PDB entry 9GL3 | electron microscopy, 3.20 A resolution | chains B and A

Chain B:
Name: Mycobactin import ATP-binding/permease protein IrtB
Source organism: Mycolicibacterium thermoresistibile ATCC 19527
Notes: EC 7.2.2.-
UniProtKB: G7CBF6 (IRTB_MYCT3); numbering as in UniProt (aligned over 1-579)
Amino-acid sequence (586 residues; numbered 1 to 586; the number before each row is that of its first residue):
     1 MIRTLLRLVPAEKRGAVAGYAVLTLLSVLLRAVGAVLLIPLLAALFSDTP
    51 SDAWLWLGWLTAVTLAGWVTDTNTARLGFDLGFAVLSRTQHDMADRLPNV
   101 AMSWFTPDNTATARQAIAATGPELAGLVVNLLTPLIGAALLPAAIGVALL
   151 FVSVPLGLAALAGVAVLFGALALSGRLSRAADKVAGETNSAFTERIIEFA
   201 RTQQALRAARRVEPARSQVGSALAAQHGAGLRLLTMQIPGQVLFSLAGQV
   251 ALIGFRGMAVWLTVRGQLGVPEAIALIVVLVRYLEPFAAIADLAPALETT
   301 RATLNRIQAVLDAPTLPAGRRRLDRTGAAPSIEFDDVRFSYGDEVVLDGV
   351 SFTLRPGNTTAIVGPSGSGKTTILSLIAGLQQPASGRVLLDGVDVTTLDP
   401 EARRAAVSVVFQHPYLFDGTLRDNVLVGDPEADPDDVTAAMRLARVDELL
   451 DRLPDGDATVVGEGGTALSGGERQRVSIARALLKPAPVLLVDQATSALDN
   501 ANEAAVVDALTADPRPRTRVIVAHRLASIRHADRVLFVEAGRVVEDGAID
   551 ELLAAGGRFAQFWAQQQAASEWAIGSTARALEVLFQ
Not modelled in the structure: 1, 566-586
Sequence notes: engineered mutation R256 (Ala in G7CBF6), Q493 (Glu in G7CBF6); expression tag (580-586)
Curated features (UniProtKB/Swiss-Prot):
  - binding site (ATP): G364 to T371
Small-molecule neighbours:
  - ATP (adenosine-5'-triphosphate), molecule 1: Y341, E344, V346, P365, S366, G367, S368, G369, K370, T371, T372, Q412, H524
  - ATP, molecule 2: R452, L453, T466, A467, L468, S469, G470, G471, E472, A497
What the authors report for this chain:
  - mutagenesis - Q249A, Q249F, Q249L: increased catalytic activity
  - mutagenesis - Q249R: unchanged catalytic activity

Chain A:
Name: Mycobactin import ATP-binding/permease protein IrtA
Source organism: Mycolicibacterium thermoresistibile ATCC 19527
Notes: EC 7.2.2.-
UniProtKB: G7CBF5 (IRTA_MYCT3); residue numbers follow UniProt; this construct covers 315-908
Amino-acid sequence (595 residues; each row starts with the number of its first residue):
   314 SRAEAGSRLLAPLKKPLIVSGVLQALITLIELAPFVLLVELARLLLGGAE
   364 AERLWTLGLTAVSLIGLGAVLAAAMTLWLHRVDARFAHELRGRLLTKLSR
   414 LPLGWFTRRGSASTKQLVQDDTLALHYLITHAIPDAVAAVVAPVAVLVYL
   464 FVADWRVALVLFIPVLVYLVLMSVMTIQSGSKIAQAPRWAERMGGEAGAF
   514 LEGQPVIRIFGGAAASRFRRRLDDYIDFLVSWQRPFVGKKTLMDLVTRPA
   564 TFLWIILVAGVPLVVTGRMDPVNLLPFLLLGTTFGARLLGIGYGLSGIQT
   614 GMLAARRIQTVLDEPELVVRDRTGQAGTDHASGDQARPGTVELDRVSFEY
   664 RPGVPVIRDVTLTLRPGTVTALVGPSGSGKSTLAALVARFHDVTQGAIRV
   714 DGRDIRTLTADELYRRVGFVLQDAQLVHGSVAENIALAEPDAGLERIRTA
   764 ARDAQIHDRITRMPDGYDSVLGAGSALSGGERQRVTIARAILADTPVLVL
   814 DQATAFADPESEYLVQQAINRLTRDRTVLVIAHRLHTITHADQIVVLDDG
   864 RIVEVGTHDELLAAGGRYRGLWDSGRYSSPDAGRPVSADAVEVGR
Not modelled in the structure: 314-315, 637-649, 891-908
Sequence notes: expression tag (314); engineered mutation Q815 (Glu in G7CBF5)
Curated features (UniProtKB/Swiss-Prot):
  - binding site (ATP): G687 to S694
Small-molecule neighbours:
  - ATP (adenosine-5'-triphosphate), molecule 1: T420, Y663, R664, V669, P688, S689, G690, S691, G692, K693, S694, T695, Q735, Q815, H846
  - ATP, molecule 2: R772, G787, S788, A789, L790, S791, G792, G793, E794, F819

How chain B and chain A interact:
Residue-residue contacts (223; chain B residue first):
  R31(B) - R561(A)
  L38(B) - L566(A)  hydrophobic
  L38(B) - L570(A)  hydrophobic
  L41(B) - L570(A)  hydrophobic
  L42(B) - L591(A)  hydrophobic
  L45(B) - V577(A)  hydrophobic
  L45(B) - L587(A)  hydrophobic
  F46(B) - L359(A)  hydrophobic
  F46(B) - P584(A)
  F46(B) - L588(A)  hydrophobic
  P50(B) - V578(A)
  S51(B) - V578(A)
  W54(B) - V574(A)  hydrophobic
  W54(B) - P575(A)  hydrophobic
  W54(B) - V578(A)
  L57(B) - V571(A)  hydrophobic
  L57(B) - V574(A)  hydrophobic
  L60(B) - L570(A)  hydrophobic
  T61(B) - W567(A)  hydrogen bond
  T64(B) - W567(A)
  W68(B) - L558(A)
  W68(B) - T564(A)  hydrogen bond
  W68(B) - W567(A)  hydrophobic
  D71(B) - L558(A)
  D71(B) - R561(A)  salt bridge
  T72(B) - L558(A)
  A75(B) - T554(A)
  F79(B) - Q546(A)
  F79(B) - R547(A)
  D80(B) - R547(A)  salt bridge
  F83(B) - L542(A)
  F83(B) - V543(A)  hydrophobic
  F83(B) - Q546(A)
  Q90(B) - L535(A)
  H91(B) - R532(A)
  H91(B) - D536(A)  salt bridge
  A94(B) - F513(A)
  A94(B) - A526(A)
  A94(B) - F531(A)  hydrophobic
  A94(B) - R532(A)
  D95(B) - R532(A)  salt bridge
  L97(B) - F513(A)  hydrophobic
  L97(B) - Q517(A)
  L97(B) - R521(A)  hydrogen bond (backbone-side chain)
  P98(B) - F513(A)
  P98(B) - Q517(A)
  P98(B) - R521(A)  hydrogen bond (backbone-side chain)
  P98(B) - A526(A)  hydrophobic
  N99(B) - R521(A)
  V100(B) - R521(A)  hydrogen bond (backbone-side chain)
  M102(B) - R521(A)
  F105(B) - L514(A)  hydrophobic
  F105(B) - Q517(A)
  F105(B) - A786(A)
  F105(B) - G787(A)
  T106(B) - A786(A)
  P107(B) - H741(A)
  P107(B) - G785(A)
  P107(B) - A786(A)
  T110(B) - L514(A)
  A113(B) - L514(A)
  R114(B) - L514(A)
  I117(B) - M506(A)  hydrophobic
  I117(B) - A510(A)  hydrophobic
  I117(B) - F531(A)  hydrophobic
  T120(B) - M506(A)
  T120(B) - Y538(A)
  T120(B) - L542(A)
  G121(B) - Y538(A)
  P122(B) - L542(A)
  P122(B) - W545(A)  hydrophobic
  P122(B) - Q546(A)
  N130(B) - K553(A)
  N189(B) - Q432(A)  hydrogen bond
  F192(B) - V431(A)  hydrophobic
  F192(B) - Q432(A)
  T193(B) - K428(A)
  T193(B) - Q432(A)  hydrogen bond
  R195(B) - H741(A)  hydrogen bond (side chain-backbone)
  I196(B) - K428(A)
  I196(B) - V431(A)  hydrophobic
  I196(B) - Q432(A)
  I197(B) - S424(A)
  E198(B) - V740(A)
  A200(B) - F419(A)
  A200(B) - S424(A)
  A200(B) - T427(A)
  R201(B) - S424(A)  hydrogen bond
  R201(B) - E515(A)  salt bridge
  R201(B) - Q738(A)  hydrogen bond (backbone-side chain)
  T202(B) - Q738(A)  hydrogen bond
  Q203(B) - L411(A)
  Q203(B) - L416(A)
  Q203(B) - F419(A)
  Q204(B) - L416(A)
  Q204(B) - F703(A)
  Q204(B) - L734(A)
  A205(B) - L734(A)
  A205(B) - L750(A)
  A205(B) - R802(A)
  L206(B) - V740(A)  hydrophobic
  R207(B) - L411(A)  hydrogen bond (side chain-backbone)
  R207(B) - S412(A)
  R207(B) - L414(A)  hydrogen bond (side chain-backbone)
  R207(B) - L416(A)
  R207(B) - F419(A)
  R207(B) - F703(A)
  R207(B) - Y727(A)
  A208(B) - Y727(A)
  A209(B) - L750(A)  hydrophobic
  A209(B) - A751(A)
  R210(B) - D724(A)  salt bridge
  R210(B) - Y727(A)  hydrogen bond (side chain-backbone)
  R210(B) - R728(A)
  R210(B) - A751(A)  hydrogen bond (side chain-backbone)
  R211(B) - L750(A)  hydrogen bond (side chain-backbone)
  R211(B) - P753(A)
  V212(B) - S412(A)
  P214(B) - T409(A)
  R216(B) - A751(A)
  R216(B) - P753(A)
  Q218(B) - E746(A)  hydrogen bond
  V219(B) - L408(A)  hydrophobic
  L223(B) - H401(A)
  L223(B) - R404(A)
  L223(B) - G405(A)
  L223(B) - L408(A)  hydrophobic
  Q226(B) - R404(A)  hydrogen bond
  H227(B) - A397(A)
  H227(B) - R398(A)
  H227(B) - H401(A)
  L231(B) - R394(A)
  L234(B) - H393(A)
  L234(B) - A397(A)  hydrophobic
  T235(B) - R394(A)  hydrogen bond
  I238(B) - L390(A)  hydrophobic
  Q249(B) - V375(A)
  R256(B) - L372(A)
  R256(B) - V375(A)
  V260(B) - W368(A)  hydrophobic
  V270(B) - L358(A)
  I274(B) - L359(A)  hydrophobic
  I274(B) - L588(A)  hydrophobic
  I277(B) - L592(A)  hydrophobic
  V278(B) - L591(A)
  R282(B) - P562(A)  hydrogen bond (side chain-backbone)
  R282(B) - A563(A)
  R282(B) - L566(A)
  R282(B) - T595(A)
  E344(B) - R772(A)  salt bridge
  E344(B) - P777(A)
  P365(B) - D821(A)
  S366(B) - R797(A)  hydrogen bond
  S366(B) - D821(A)  hydrogen bond
  G367(B) - E794(A)
  L380(B) - R521(A)
  L380(B) - I522(A)  hydrophobic
  R404(B) - R521(A)  hydrogen bond (side chain-backbone)
  R404(B) - I522(A)
  R404(B) - G524(A)
  R404(B) - G525(A)
  V407(B) - I522(A)
  V409(B) - I522(A)  hydrophobic
  V409(B) - F523(A)
  F411(B) - P518(A)  hydrophobic
  F411(B) - V519(A)  hydrophobic
  F411(B) - I522(A)  hydrophobic
  F411(B) - F523(A)  hydrophobic
  Q412(B) - F819(A)
  H413(B) - G792(A)
  H413(B) - F819(A)
  Y415(B) - A512(A)
  Y415(B) - E515(A)  hydrogen bond
  Y415(B) - G516(A)
  Y415(B) - V519(A)
  F417(B) - A512(A)
  F417(B) - V519(A)  hydrophobic
  F417(B) - I520(A)  hydrophobic
  F417(B) - R530(A)
  D418(B) - R530(A)
  D423(B) - R530(A)  salt bridge
  V427(B) - F523(A)
  G428(B) - F523(A)
  R452(B) - S689(A)  hydrogen bond (side chain-backbone)
  R452(B) - G690(A)
  P454(B) - V667(A)  hydrophobic
  E463(B) - S424(A)  hydrogen bond
  S469(B) - G690(A)
  G470(B) - Q735(A)
  G471(B) - S689(A)
  E472(B) - S689(A)
  R475(B) - S689(A)
  R480(B) - V519(A)
  R480(B) - F523(A)
  A481(B) - F523(A)  hydrophobic
  K484(B) - I522(A)  hydrogen bond (side chain-backbone)
  K484(B) - F523(A)
  S496(B) - F819(A)
  A497(B) - S689(A)
  A497(B) - Q735(A)
  A497(B) - H846(A)  hydrogen bond (backbone-side chain)
  L498(B) - H846(A)
  D499(B) - G687(A)
  D499(B) - P688(A)
  D499(B) - S689(A)  hydrogen bond (side chain-backbone)
  D499(B) - H846(A)
  N500(B) - H846(A)
  N500(B) - L884(A)  hydrogen bond (side chain-backbone)
  N500(B) - S887(A)
  N500(B) - G888(A)
  A501(B) - S887(A)
  H524(B) - F819(A)  hydrogen bond (side chain-backbone)
  H524(B) - A820(A)
  H524(B) - D821(A)  hydrogen bond (side chain-backbone)
  H524(B) - P822(A)
  H524(B) - R847(A)  hydrogen bond (backbone-side chain)
  R525(B) - R847(A)
  A527(B) - G888(A)
  F562(B) - D821(A)
  F562(B) - P822(A)
  F562(B) - E823(A)
  W563(B) - P822(A)  hydrophobic
  Q565(B) - P822(A)
Also at the interface, not in a pair above, chain B (140 interface residues in all): A53, L86, S87, A101, V129, F199, E213, L252, V281, G364, A378, S408, G419, V460, G462, A467, R473, Q493, N502, A504, Q561
Also at the interface, not in a pair above, chain A (139 interface residues in all): F348, L351, A355, I378, R413, P415, T420, G423, A425, G511, I539, V550, V585, L630, R664, F732, D736, A749, E752, M776, S791, G793, R795, Q815, A818, L848, H849, W885

Overview:
140 residues of chain B and 139 residues of chain A are in contact, with 33 hydrogen bonds and 8 salt bridges.
Polar contacts include D71(B)-R561(A), D80(B)-R547(A) and H91(B)-D536(A). The paper reports that Q249A, Q249F
and Q249L of chain B increase catalytic activity; Q249R of chain B leaves catalytic activity unchanged.
Here chain B is Mycobactin import ATP-binding/permease protein IrtB and chain A is Mycobactin import
ATP-binding/permease protein IrtA, both from Mycolicibacterium thermoresistibile ATCC 19527. Entry 9GL3
(Cryo-EM structure of IrtAB 2xEQ, A256R_IrtB mutant in LMNG) was determined by electron microscopy, deposited
together with 9FW3, 9FXC, 9G2K, 9G2L, 9G2M, 9G2S and 7 further entries.
